4W7Z - chains A and B of the 4 polymer chains in the assembly; structure by X-ray diffraction, 2.20 A resolution.

Chain A (and B):
Protein: B-cell receptor-associated protein 29
Organism: Homo sapiens
Notes: chain B of this document is another copy of the same molecule, construct and numbering; everything in this record applies to it too
UniProt: Q9UHQ4 (BAP29_HUMAN), isoform Q9UHQ4-2; residue numbers follow UniProt; this construct covers 168-229
Chain sequence (64 residues; row label = number of the first residue in the row):
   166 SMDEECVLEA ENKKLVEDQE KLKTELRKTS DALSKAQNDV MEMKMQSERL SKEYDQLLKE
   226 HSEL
Construct notes: expression tag (166-167)

Chain A / chain B interface:
Contacting residue pairs (35; chain A residue first):
  Leu173(A) - Ser227(B)
  Leu173(A) - Glu228(B)
  Leu173(A) - Leu229(B)
  Asn177(A) - Leu223(B)
  Asn177(A) - Leu229(B)  hydrogen bond (side chain-backbone)
  Leu180(A) - Leu223(B)  hydrophobic
  Gln184(A) - Ser216(B)  hydrogen bond
  Gln184(A) - Tyr219(B)
  Gln184(A) - Asp220(B)
  Leu187(A) - Ser212(B)
  Leu191(A) - Met208(B)  hydrophobic
  Leu191(A) - Ser212(B)
  Leu198(A) - Leu198(B)  hydrophobic
  Leu198(A) - Ala201(B)
  Leu198(A) - Gln202(B)
  Leu198(A) - Val205(B)  hydrophobic
  Ala201(A) - Leu198(B)
  Gln202(A) - Leu198(B)
  Gln202(A) - Ser199(B)
  Gln202(A) - Gln202(B)  hydrogen bond
  Val205(A) - Leu191(B)
  Val205(A) - Thr194(B)
  Val205(A) - Leu198(B)  hydrophobic
  Met208(A) - Leu191(B)  hydrophobic
  Lys209(A) - Leu191(B)
  Lys209(A) - Ser195(B)  hydrogen bond
  Ser212(A) - Leu191(B)
  Glu213(A) - Lys188(B)  salt bridge
  Ser216(A) - Gln184(B)  hydrogen bond
  Tyr219(A) - Gln184(B)
  Leu223(A) - Asn177(B)
  Ser227(A) - Leu173(B)
  Glu228(A) - Leu173(B)
  Leu229(A) - Leu173(B)
  Leu229(A) - Asn177(B)  hydrogen bond (backbone-side chain)
Other interface residues (no listed pair), chain A (23 interface residues in all): Thr194, Ser195, Asp220
Other interface residues (no listed pair), chain B (25 interface residues in all): Leu180, Leu187, Arg192, Lys209

In short:
23 residues of chain A and 25 residues of chain B are in contact, with 6 hydrogen bonds and 1 salt bridge.
Polar pairs include Glu213(A)-Lys188(B), Asn177(A)-Leu229(B) and Gln184(A)-Ser216(B).
Both chains are B-cell receptor-associated protein 29 (Homo sapiens). Entry 4W7Z (Tetrameric BAP29 vDED
without disulfide bonds) was determined by X-ray diffraction (same publication as 4W80).
